PDB entry 8CZI | electron microscopy, 2.22 A resolution | chains A and D of the 6 polymer chains in the assembly

== Chain A ==
Protein: Scaffolded Spike protein S2' HR1
Source organism: Nostoc punctiforme (strain ATCC 29133 / PCC 73102)
UniProt: chimeric construct of B2J981, P0DTC2: residues 742-915 from B2J981 (B2J981_NOSP7) positions 5-178 (UniProt number = residue number - 737); residues 917-988 from P0DTC2 (SPIKE_SARS2) positions 917-988 (same numbers)
Sequence (257 residues; numbered 732 to 988; the number before each row is that of its first residue):
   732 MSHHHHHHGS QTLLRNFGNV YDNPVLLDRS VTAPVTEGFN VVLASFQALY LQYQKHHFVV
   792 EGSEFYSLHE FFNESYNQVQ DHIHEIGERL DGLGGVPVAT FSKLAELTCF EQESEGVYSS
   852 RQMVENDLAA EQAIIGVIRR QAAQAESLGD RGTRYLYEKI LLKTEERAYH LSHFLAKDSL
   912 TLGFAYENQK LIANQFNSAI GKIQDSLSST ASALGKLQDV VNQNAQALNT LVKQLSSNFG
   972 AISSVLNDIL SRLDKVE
Unresolved in the structure: 732-917
Differences from the reference sequence: initiating methionine (732); expression tag (733-741); linker (916)

== Chain D ==
Protein: Spike protein S2' HR2
Source organism: Severe acute respiratory syndrome coronavirus 2
UniProt: P0DTC2 (SPIKE_SARS2); residue numbers follow UniProt; this construct covers 1157-1201
Sequence (45 residues; each row starts with the number of its first residue):
  1157 KNHTSPDVDL GDISGINASV VNIQKEIDRL NEVAKNLNES LIDLQ
Unresolved in the structure: 1157-1158, 1201
Reported in the primary citation:
  - conformationally variable residues (order/disorder transition): H1159 to I1179

== Chain A / chain D interface ==
Pairs across the interface (49):
  Q920(A) - L1200(D)
  K921(A) - L1200(D)
  A924(A) - I1198(D)  hydrophobic
  A924(A) - L1200(D)  hydrophobic
  F927(A) - S1196(D)
  F927(A) - I1198(D)  hydrophobic
  N928(A) - L1197(D)
  N928(A) - I1198(D)  hydrogen bond (side chain-backbone)
  I931(A) - L1193(D)
  I931(A) - L1197(D)  hydrophobic
  I934(A) - L1193(D)  hydrophobic
  Q935(A) - A1190(D)  hydrogen bond (side chain-backbone)
  Q935(A) - L1193(D)
  Q935(A) - N1194(D)
  L938(A) - L1186(D)  hydrophobic
  L938(A) - V1189(D)  hydrophobic
  L938(A) - A1190(D)  hydrophobic
  T941(A) - L1186(D)
  A942(A) - I1183(D)
  A942(A) - N1187(D)
  L945(A) - I1179(D)
  L945(A) - I1183(D)
  L945(A) - L1186(D)  hydrophobic
  G946(A) - I1183(D)
  Q949(A) - V1177(D)
  Q949(A) - N1178(D)
  Q949(A) - I1179(D)
  Q949(A) - Q1180(D)
  Q949(A) - I1183(D)
  N953(A) - V1176(D)
  N953(A) - V1177(D)  hydrogen bond (side chain-backbone)
  A956(A) - A1174(D)
  A956(A) - S1175(D)
  L959(A) - A1174(D)  hydrophobic
  N960(A) - N1173(D)
  N960(A) - A1174(D)  hydrogen bond (side chain-backbone)
  V963(A) - I1169(D)
  V963(A) - I1172(D)
  L966(A) - I1169(D)  hydrophobic
  F970(A) - L1166(D)  hydrophobic
  N978(A) - D1163(D)  hydrogen bond
  N978(A) - V1164(D)
  L981(A) - S1161(D)
  L981(A) - P1162(D)
  L981(A) - V1164(D)  hydrophobic
  D985(A) - H1159(D)  salt bridge
  D985(A) - T1160(D)
  D985(A) - S1161(D)  hydrogen bond (side chain-backbone)
  E988(A) - H1159(D)  salt bridge
Also at the interface, not in a pair above, chain A (29 interface residues in all): S939, V952, S967, S974
Also at the interface, not in a pair above, chain D (30 interface residues in all): S1170, K1191
From the paper, about this interface:
  - interface residues, chain A: L981(A)
  - interface residues, chain D: V1164(D), L1166(D)

== Overview ==
29 residues of chain A and 30 residues of chain D are in contact, with 6 hydrogen bonds and 2 salt bridges.
Polar pairs include D985(A)-H1159(D), E988(A)-H1159(D) and N928(A)-I1198(D). The paper reports interface
residues L981(A) and V1164(D) among others; conformational variability at H1159(D).
Chain A is Scaffolded Spike protein S2' HR1 (Nostoc punctiforme (strain ATCC 29133 / PCC 73102)) and chain D
is Spike protein S2' HR2 (Severe acute respiratory syndrome coronavirus 2); the structure, Cryo-EM structure
of the SARS-CoV-2 HR1HR2 fusion core complex with extended HR2, was determined by electron microscopy.
